PDB entry 5LMU | electron microscopy, 4.00 A resolution | chains A and K of the 24 polymer chains in the assembly

[Chain A]
Molecule: 16S ribosomal RNA
From: Thermus thermophilus HB8
Sequence (1522 nucleotides; numbered 0 to 1544 plus 21 insertion-coded residues; 44 numbers in that range are skipped by the numbering (no residue carries them; nothing is unmodelled there); the number before each row is that of its first residue; a row labelled like 189A-189L holds insertion residues (189A, then the next letters in order); numbering starts at 0):
     0 UUUGUUGGAGAGUUUGAUCCUGGCUCAGGGUGAACGCUGGCGGCGUGCCU
    50 AAGACAUGCAAGUCGUGCGGGCCG
    76 CGGGGUUUU
    88 ACUCCG
    96 UGGUCAGCGGCGGACGGGUGAGUAACGCGUGGGU
  129A G
   130 ACCUACCCGGAAGAGGGGGACAACCCGGGGAAACUCGGGCUAAUCCCCCA
   180 UGUGGACCCG
189A-189L CCCCUUGGGGUG
   190 UGUCCAAAGGGCUUU
   216 GCCCGCUUCCGGAUGGGCCCGCGUCCCAUCAGCUAGUUGGUGGGGUAAUG
   266 GCCCACCAAGGCGACGACGGGUAGCCGGUCUGAGAGGAUGGCCGGCCACA
   316 GGGGCACUGAGACACGGGCCCCACUCCUACGGGAGGCAGCAGUUAGGAAU
   366 CUUCCGCAAUGGGCGCAAGCCUGACGGAGCGACGCCGCUUGGAGGAAGAA
   416 GCCCUUCGGGGUGUAAACUCCUGA
   441 ACCCGGGACGAAACCCCC
   460 GA
   470 CGAGGGGA
   479 CUGACGGUACCGGGGUAA
   498 UAGCGCCGGCCAACUCCGUGCCAGCAGCCGCGGUAAUACGGAGGGCGCGA
   548 GCGUUACCCGGAUUCACUGGGCGUAAAGGGCGUGUAGGCGGCCUGGGGCG
   598 UCCCAUGUGAAAGACCACGGCUCAACCGUGGGGGAGCGUGGGAUACGCUC
   648 AGGCUAGACGGUGGGAGAGGGUGGUGGAAUUCCCGGAGUAGCGGUGAAAU
   698 GCGCAGAUACCGGGAGGAACGCCGAUGGCGAAGGCAGCCACCUGGUCCAC
   748 CCGUGACGCUGAGGCGCGAAAGCGUGGGGAGCAAACCGGAUUAGAUACCC
   798 GGGUAGUCCACGCCCUAAACGAUGCGCGCUAGGUCUCUGGGUCU
   848 CCUGGGGGCCGAAGCUAACGCGUUAAGCGCGCCGCCUGGGGAGUACGGCC
   898 GCAAGGCUGAAACUCAAAGGAAUUGACGGGGGCCCGCACAAGCGGUGGAG
   948 CAUGUGGUUUAAUUCGAAGCAACGCGAAGAACCUUACCAGGCCUUGACAU
   998 GCUA
 1001A G
  1002 GGAACCCGGGUGAAAGCCUGGGGUGCCCC
1030A-1030D GCGA
  1031 GGGGAGCCCUAGCACAGGUGCUGCAUGGCCGUCGUCAGCUCGUGCCGUGA
  1081 GGUGUUGGGUUAAGUCCCGCAACGAGCGCAACCCCCGCCGUUAGUUGCCA
  1131 GCGGUUCGGCCGGGCACUCUAACGGGACUGCCCGCG
  1168 AAAGCGGGAGGAAGGAGGGGACGACGUCUGGUCAGCAUGGCCCUUACGGC
  1218 CUGGGCGACACACGUGCUACAAUGCCCACUACAAAGCGAUGCCACCCGGC
  1268 AACGGGGAGCUAAUCGCAAAAAGGUGGGCCCAGUUCGGAUUGGGGUCUGC
  1318 AACCCGACCCCAUGAAGCCGGAAUCGCUAGUAAUCGCGGAUCAGCC
 1363A A
  1364 UGCCGCGGUGAAUACGUUCCCGGGCCUUGUACACACCGCCCGUCACGCCA
  1414 UGGGAGCGGGCUCUACCCGAAGUCGCCGG
1442A-1442B GA
  1443 GCCUA
  1452 C
  1456 GGGCAGGCGCCGAGGGUAGGGCCCGUGACUGGGGCGAAGUCGUAACAAGG
  1506 UAGCUGUACCGGAAGGUGCGGCUGGAUCACCUCCUUUCU
Unresolved in the structure: 0-4, 1543-1544
Metal / ion sites: Mg2+ site 1: C48, G115; Mg2+ site 2 near A53 (its only coordinating residue here); Mg2+ site 3: A59, U387; Mg2+ site 4: A109, G331; Mg2+ site 5: A116, G117, G289; Mg2+ site 6: C121, U125; Mg2+ site 7 near A195 (its only coordinating residue here); Mg2+ site 8: U252, C267; Mg2+ site 9 near G266 (its only coordinating residue here); Mg2+ site 10 near U287 (its only coordinating residue here); Mg2+ site 11 near G299 (its only coordinating residue here); Mg2+ site 12 near A315 (its only coordinating residue here); 36 more Mg2+ sites not listed
Reported in the primary citation:
  - binding site for mRNA: G926, C1400, C1403, U1498

[Chain K]
Name: 30S ribosomal protein S11
From: Thermus thermophilus HB8
UniProt: P80376 (RS11_THET8); residues 1-129 here = UniProt positions 1-129
Chain sequence (129 residues; numbered 1 to 129; the number before each row is that of its first residue):
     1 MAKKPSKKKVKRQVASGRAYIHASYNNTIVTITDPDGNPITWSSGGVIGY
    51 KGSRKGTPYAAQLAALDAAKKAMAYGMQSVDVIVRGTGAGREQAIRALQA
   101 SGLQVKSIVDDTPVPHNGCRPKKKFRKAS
Unresolved in the structure: 1-10

[Interface between chain A and chain K]
Pairs across the interface (74):
  G674(A) - His116(K)  base contact
  A675(A) - Val114(K)  hydrogen bond to the sugar
  A675(A) - Pro115(K)  base contact
  A675(A) - His116(K)  hydrogen bond to the base
  A676(A) - Pro115(K)  sugar contact
  U677(A) - Pro113(K)  phosphate contact
  G683(A) - Gly37(K)  hydrogen bond to the base
  G683(A) - Asn38(K)  base contact
  A684(A) - Arg12(K)  phosphate contact
  A684(A) - Asn38(K)  hydrogen bond to the sugar
  A684(A) - Pro39(K)  hydrogen bond to the sugar
  G685(A) - Pro39(K)  sugar contact
  G685(A) - Ile40(K)  phosphate contact
  G685(A) - Trp42(K)  hydrogen bond to the sugar
  U686(A) - Trp42(K)  hydrogen bond to the sugar
  A687(A) - Trp42(K)  sugar contact
  A687(A) - Lys71(K)  salt bridge to the phosphate
  G688(A) - Ser44(K)  hydrogen bond to the phosphate
  G688(A) - Gly46(K)  phosphate contact
  G688(A) - Val47(K)  sugar contact
  C689(A) - Asn27(K)  hydrogen bond to the phosphate
  C689(A) - Ser44(K)  hydrogen bond to the phosphate
  C689(A) - Gly45(K)  hydrogen bond to the phosphate
  C689(A) - Gly46(K)  hydrogen bond to the phosphate
  C689(A) - Lys55(K)  salt bridge to the phosphate
  G690(A) - Ser24(K)  phosphate contact
  G690(A) - Asn27(K)  hydrogen bond to the phosphate
  G690(A) - Lys51(K)  hydrogen bond to the base
  G690(A) - Lys55(K)  hydrogen bond to the base
  G691(A) - Ser24(K)  phosphate contact
  G691(A) - Asn26(K)  hydrogen bond to the phosphate
  G691(A) - Gly52(K)  base contact
  G691(A) - Lys55(K)  hydrogen bond to the base
  U692(A) - Asn26(K)  hydrogen bond to the phosphate
  U692(A) - Gly52(K)  base contact
  U692(A) - Ser53(K)  base contact
  U692(A) - Lys124(K)  salt bridge to the phosphate
  A694(A) - Ser53(K)  hydrogen bond to the phosphate
  A695(A) - Gly52(K)  phosphate contact
  A695(A) - Ser53(K)  hydrogen bond to the phosphate
  A696(A) - Lys51(K)  salt bridge to the phosphate
  A704(A) - Trp42(K)  base contact
  U705(A) - Trp42(K)  base contact
  A706(A) - His22(K)  phosphate contact
  A706(A) - Thr31(K)  hydrogen bond to the sugar
  A706(A) - Pro39(K)  base contact
  C707(A) - Tyr20(K)  phosphate contact
  C707(A) - Thr31(K)  sugar contact
  C707(A) - Gly37(K)  base contact
  C707(A) - Pro39(K)  base contact
  C707(A) - Arg85(K)  salt bridge to the phosphate
  C708(A) - Tyr20(K)  hydrogen bond to the phosphate
  C708(A) - Gly37(K)  sugar contact
  C708(A) - Arg85(K)  salt bridge to the phosphate
  A716(A) - Asn117(K)  hydrogen bond to the sugar
  C717(A) - Asn117(K)  phosphate contact
  G718(A) - Pro115(K)  sugar contact
  G718(A) - His116(K)  stacking on the base
  G718(A) - Asn117(K)  hydrogen bond to the sugar
  A777(A) - Cys119(K)  base contact
  G778(A) - Cys119(K)  hydrogen bond to the sugar
  G778(A) - Arg120(K)  hydrogen bond to the sugar
  C779(A) - Arg120(K)  sugar contact
  C779(A) - Pro121(K)  sugar contact
  C779(A) - Lys122(K)  salt bridge to the phosphate
  A780(A) - Lys122(K)  salt bridge to the phosphate
  A780(A) - Lys123(K)  hydrogen bond to the phosphate
  C797(A) - Lys124(K)  phosphate contact
  G1523(A) - Lys123(K)  salt bridge to the phosphate
  G1525(A) - Arg120(K)  salt bridge to the phosphate
  C1538(A) - Glu92(K)  hydrogen bond to the sugar
  C1538(A) - Arg96(K)  hydrogen bond to the sugar
  C1539(A) - Glu92(K)  sugar contact
  C1539(A) - Arg96(K)  salt bridge to the phosphate
Also at the interface, not in a pair above, chain A (39 interface residues in all): C796, G798, G799, U1522, C1524
Also at the interface, not in a pair above, chain K (40 interface residues in all): Arg18, Ile29, Asp36, Gly118, Phe125

[In short]
39 residues of chain A and 40 residues of chain K are in contact; the contacts include 29 hydrogen bonds, 11
salt bridges and 1 aromatic stacking contact. Among the polar pairs are A675(A)-His116(K), G683(A)-Gly37(K)
and G690(A)-Lys51(K). From the paper: a binding site for mRNA at G926(A), C1400(A) and C1403(A) among others.
Here chain A is 16S ribosomal RNA and chain K is 30S ribosomal protein S11, both from Thermus thermophilus
HB8. Entry 5LMU (Structure of bacterial 30S-IF3-mRNA-tRNA translation pre-initiation complex, closed form
(state-4)) was determined by electron microscopy together with 5LMN, 5LMO, 5LMP, 5LMQ, 5LMR, 5LMS, 5LMT and
5LMV from the same study.
